PDB entry 5W5C | X-ray diffraction, 1.85 A resolution | chains B and D of the 6 polymer chains in the assembly

Chain B:
Molecule: Syntaxin-1A
From: Rattus norvegicus
UniProtKB: P32851 (STX1A_RAT); residues 191-256 here = UniProt positions 191-256
Amino-acid sequence (67 residues; each row starts with the number of its first residue):
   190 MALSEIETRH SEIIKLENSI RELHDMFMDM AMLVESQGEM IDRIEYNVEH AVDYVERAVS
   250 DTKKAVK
Unresolved in the structure: 190, 245-256
Construct notes: initiating methionine (190)
Swiss-Prot annotation at these positions:
  - site: Lys-253, Ala-254 (Microbial infection: Cleavage)
  - cross-link (Glycyl lysine isopeptide (Lys-Gly)): Lys-252 (interchain with G-Cter in SUMO), Lys-253 (interchain with G-Cter in SUMO), Lys-256 (interchain with G-Cter in SUMO)

Chain D:
Molecule: Synaptosomal-associated protein 25
From: Rattus norvegicus
UniProtKB: P60881 (SNP25_RAT), isoform P60881-2; residues 141-204 here = UniProt positions 141-204
Amino-acid sequence (65 residues; row label = number of the first residue in the row):
   140 MARENEMDEN LEQVSGIIGN LRHMALDMGN EIDTQNRQID RIMEKADSNK TRIDEANQRA
   200 TKMLG
Unresolved in the structure: 140, 196-204
Construct notes: initiating methionine (140)
Swiss-Prot annotation at these positions:
  - site ((Microbial infection) Cleavage): Arg-180, Ile-181, Gln-197, Arg-198
  - modified residue (Phosphoserine): Ser-154, Ser-187

How chain B and chain D interact:
Pairs across the interface (6; chain B residue first):
  Leu-205(B) / Leu-150(D)  hydrophobic
  Ile-209(B) / Val-153(D)  hydrophobic
  Phe-216(B) / Leu-160(D)  hydrophobic
  Phe-216(B) / Met-167(D)  hydrophobic
  Met-219(B) / Met-167(D)  hydrophobic
  Met-219(B) / Ile-171(D)  hydrophobic
Also at the interface, not in a pair above, chain B (6 interface residues in all): Ile-202, Leu-212
Also at the interface, not in a pair above, chain D (7 interface residues in all): Met-146, Ile-157

Overview:
6 residues of chain B face 7 of chain D across their interface.
Chain B is Syntaxin-1A and chain D is Synaptosomal-associated protein 25, both from Rattus norvegicus; the
structure, Crystal structure of the primed SNARE-Complexin-Synaptotagmin-1 C2AB complex, was determined by
X-ray diffraction (same publication as 5W5D).
